PDB entry 3EBZ | X-ray diffraction, 1.20 A resolution | chains A and B

== Chain A ==
Name: Protease
Organism: Human immunodeficiency virus type 2 (ISOLATE ROD)
Notes: EC 3.4.23.47
Reference sequence: P04584 (POL_HV2RO); residues 1-99 here correspond to UniProt positions 514-612 (UniProt number = residue number + 513)
Amino-acid sequence (99 residues; each row starts with the number of its first residue):
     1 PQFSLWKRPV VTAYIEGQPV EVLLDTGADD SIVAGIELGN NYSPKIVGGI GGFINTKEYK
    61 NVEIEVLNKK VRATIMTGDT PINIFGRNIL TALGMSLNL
Metal / ion sites: Na+ near N41 (its only coordinating residue here); Zn2+ site 1: E65 (together with imidazole); Zn2+ site 2 near D79 (its only coordinating residue here); Zn2+ site 3: L99 (together with imidazole)
Small-molecule neighbours: tmc114 (017; (3r,3as,6ar)-hexahydrofuro[2,3-b]furan-3-yl(1S,2R)-3-[[(4-aminophenyl)sulfonyl](isobutyl)amino]-1-benzyl-2-hydroxypropylcarbamate): R8, L23, D25, G27, A28, D29, D30, I32, V47, G48, G49, I50, P81, I82, I84
Curated features (UniProtKB/Swiss-Prot):
  - region (Dimerization of protease): P1 to L5, G49 to N55, N88 to L99
  - active site: D25 (For protease activity)
  - site: L99 (Cleavage)
From the paper describing this entry:
  - catalytic residues: D25
  - binding site for tmc114: L23, D25, G27, A28, D29, D30, I32, V47, G48, G49, I50, P81, I82, I84
  - conformationally variable residues (loop rearrangement): G35 to P44

== Chain B ==
Name: Protease
Organism: Human immunodeficiency virus type 2 (ISOLATE ROD)
Notes: EC 3.4.23.47
Reference sequence: P04584 (POL_HV2RO); residues 101-199 here correspond to UniProt positions 514-612 (UniProt number = residue number + 413)
Amino-acid sequence (99 residues; row label = number of the first residue in the row):
   101 PQFSLWKRPV VTAYIEGQPV EVLLDTGADD SIVAGIELGN NYSPKIVGGI GGFINTKEYK
   161 NVEIEVLNKK VRATIMTGDT PINIFGRNIL TALGMSLNL
Metal / ion sites: Zn2+ site 1: E121 (together with imidazole); Zn2+ site 2: D130 (together with imidazole); Zn2+ site 3 near E158 (its only coordinating residue here); Zn2+ site 4 near E165 (its only coordinating residue here)
Small-molecule neighbours: tmc114 (017; (3r,3as,6ar)-hexahydrofuro[2,3-b]furan-3-yl(1S,2R)-3-[[(4-aminophenyl)sulfonyl](isobutyl)amino]-1-benzyl-2-hydroxypropylcarbamate): L123, D125, G127, A128, D129, D130, I132, V147, G148, G149, I150, I182, I184
Curated features (UniProtKB/Swiss-Prot):
  - region (Dimerization of protease): P101 to L105, G149 to N155, N188 to L199
  - active site: D125 (For protease activity)
  - site: L199 (Cleavage)

== Chain A / chain B interface ==
Residue-residue contacts (88; chain A residue first):
  P1(A) - N198(B)
  P1(A) - L199(B)  hydrogen bond (backbone-backbone)
  Q2(A) - S196(B)
  Q2(A) - L197(B)
  Q2(A) - N198(B)  hydrogen bond
  F3(A) - S196(B)
  F3(A) - L197(B)  hydrogen bond (backbone-backbone)
  S4(A) - M195(B)
  L5(A) - T126(B)
  L5(A) - R187(B)  hydrogen bond (backbone-side chain)
  L5(A) - L190(B)  hydrophobic
  L5(A) - T191(B)
  L5(A) - M195(B)
  W6(A) - R187(B)  hydrogen bond (backbone-side chain)
  W6(A) - T191(B)
  K7(A) - R187(B)
  R8(A) - D129(B)  salt bridge
  R8(A) - R187(B)
  P9(A) - T126(B)
  L23(A) - G127(B)
  L24(A) - T126(B)  hydrogen bond (backbone-side chain)
  L24(A) - L197(B)  hydrophobic
  D25(A) - D125(B)
  D25(A) - T126(B)
  D25(A) - G127(B)  hydrogen bond (side chain-backbone)
  T26(A) - L105(B)
  T26(A) - P109(B)
  T26(A) - L124(B)  hydrogen bond (side chain-backbone)
  T26(A) - D125(B)
  T26(A) - T126(B)  hydrogen bond (backbone-side chain)
  T26(A) - L197(B)
  G27(A) - L123(B)
  G27(A) - D125(B)
  D29(A) - R108(B)  salt bridge
  I32(A) - I150(B)  hydrophobic
  G49(A) - I150(B)
  G49(A) - P181(B)
  I50(A) - G149(B)
  I50(A) - I150(B)  hydrogen bond (backbone-backbone)
  I50(A) - G151(B)  hydrogen bond (backbone-backbone)
  I50(A) - G152(B)
  I50(A) - I154(B)  hydrophobic
  I50(A) - T180(B)
  I50(A) - I184(B)  hydrophobic
  G51(A) - G151(B)
  G51(A) - G152(B)
  G52(A) - G151(B)
  I54(A) - I150(B)
  L67(A) - L199(B)  hydrophobic
  K69(A) - L199(B)
  T80(A) - I150(B)
  P81(A) - G149(B)
  P81(A) - I150(B)
  R87(A) - L105(B)  hydrogen bond (side chain-backbone)
  R87(A) - W106(B)  hydrogen bond (side chain-backbone)
  R87(A) - K107(B)
  R87(A) - R108(B)
  R87(A) - P109(B)
  L90(A) - L105(B)  hydrophobic
  T91(A) - S104(B)
  T91(A) - L105(B)
  T91(A) - W106(B)
  L93(A) - L199(B)
  M95(A) - S104(B)
  M95(A) - L105(B)
  M95(A) - L197(B)  hydrophobic
  M95(A) - N198(B)
  M95(A) - L199(B)  hydrophobic
  S96(A) - Q102(B)  hydrogen bond
  S96(A) - F103(B)
  S96(A) - S196(B)
  S96(A) - L197(B)
  S96(A) - N198(B)  hydrogen bond (backbone-backbone)
  L97(A) - Q102(B)
  L97(A) - F103(B)  hydrogen bond (backbone-backbone)
  L97(A) - L124(B)  hydrophobic
  L97(A) - T126(B)
  L97(A) - M195(B)  hydrophobic
  L97(A) - S196(B)
  N98(A) - P101(B)
  N98(A) - Q102(B)  hydrogen bond
  N98(A) - M195(B)
  N98(A) - S196(B)  hydrogen bond (backbone-backbone)
  N98(A) - N198(B)
  L99(A) - P101(B)  hydrogen bond (backbone-backbone)
  L99(A) - L167(B)  hydrophobic
  L99(A) - L193(B)
  L99(A) - M195(B)  hydrophobic
Interface residues without a listed pair, chain A (38 interface residues in all): V47, G48, F53, G94
Interface residues without a listed pair, chain B (37 interface residues in all): I132, V147, F153, G194

== Overview ==
The interface between chain A and chain B involves 38 residues on one side and 37 on the other, with 19
hydrogen bonds and 2 salt bridges. Polar contacts include R8(A)-D129(B), D29(A)-R108(B) and Q2(A)-N198(B).
From the paper: the catalytic residue D25(A); a binding site for tmc114 at L23(A), D25(A) and G27(A) among
others.
Chain A and chain B are both Protease (Human immunodeficiency virus type 2 (ISOLATE ROD)); the structure, High
Resolution HIV-2 Protease Structure in Complex with Clinical Drug Darunavir, was determined by X-ray
diffraction, deposited together with 3EC0 and 3ECG.
